7V9C - chains J and G of the 18 polymer chains in the assembly; structure by electron microscopy, 4.50 A resolution (low resolution: residue-level contacts below are approximate; hydrogen-bond / salt-bridge calls are withheld).

== Chain J ==
Molecule: 275-nt DNA strand
Organism: Homo sapiens
Sequence (275 nucleotides; numbered 1 to 275; the number before each row is that of its first residue):
     1 AACCCTAACC CTAACCCTAA CCCTAACCCT AACCCTAACC CTAACCCTAA CCCTAACCCT
    61 AACCCTAACC CTAACCCTAA CCCTAACCCT AACCCTAACC CTAACCCTAA CCCTAACCCT
   121 AACCCTAACC CTAACCCTAA CCCTAACCCT AACCCTAACC CTAACCCTAA CCCTAACCCT
   181 AACCCTAACC CTAACCCTAA CCCTAACCCT AACCCTAACC CTAACCCTAA CCCTAACCCT
   241 AACCCTAACC CTAACCCTAA CCCTAACCCT AACCC
Disordered / not traced: 1-2

== Chain G ==
Molecule: Histone H2A type 1-B/E
Organism: Homo sapiens
UniProt: P04908 (H2A1B_HUMAN); residues 0-129 here correspond to UniProt positions 1-130 (UniProt number = residue number + 1)
Amino-acid sequence (130 residues; each row starts with the number of its first residue; numbering starts at 0):
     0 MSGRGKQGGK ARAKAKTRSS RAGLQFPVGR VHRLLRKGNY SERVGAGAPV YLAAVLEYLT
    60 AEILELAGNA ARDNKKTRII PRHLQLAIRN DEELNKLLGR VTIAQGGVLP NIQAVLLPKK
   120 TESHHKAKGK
Disordered / not traced: 0-13, 119-129
Swiss-Prot annotation at these positions:
  - modified residue: Ser1 (N-acetylserine), Arg3 (Citrulline), Lys5 (N6-(2-hydroxyisobutyryl)lysine), Lys9 (N6-(2-hydroxyisobutyryl)lysine), Lys13 (N6-(beta-hydroxybutyryl)lysine), Lys36 (N6-(2-hydroxyisobutyryl)lysine), Lys74 (N6-(2-hydroxyisobutyryl)lysine), Lys75 (N6-(2-hydroxyisobutyryl)lysine), Lys95 (N6-(2-hydroxyisobutyryl)lysine), Gln104 (N5-methylglutamine), Lys118 (N6-(2-hydroxyisobutyryl)lysine), Lys119 (N6-crotonyllysine), Thr120 (Phosphothreonine), Lys125 (N6-crotonyllysine)
  - cross-link (Glycyl lysine isopeptide (Lys-Gly)): Lys13 (interchain with G-Cter in ubiquitin), Lys15 (interchain with G-Cter in ubiquitin), Lys119 (interchain with G-Cter in ubiquitin)

== How chain J and chain G interact ==
Pairs across the interface (13; chain J residue first):
  DC17(J) - Arg77(G)
  DT18(J) - Arg77(G)
  DC27(J) - Gly28(G)
  DC27(J) - Arg29(G)
  DC27(J) - Arg32(G)
  DC28(J) - Lys15(G)
  DC28(J) - Thr16(G)
  DC28(J) - Arg17(G)
  DC28(J) - Arg20(G)
  DC28(J) - Val27(G)
  DC28(J) - Gly28(G)
  DC29(J) - Arg20(G)
  DC35(J) - Arg42(G)
Interface residues without a listed pair, chain J (7 interface residues in all): DA26

== Overview ==
7 residues of chain J and 10 residues of chain G are in contact.
Chain J is a 275-nt DNA strand and chain G is Histone H2A type 1-B/E, both from Homo sapiens; the structure,
Telomeric Dinucleosome in open state, was determined by electron microscopy, deposited together with 7V90,
7V96, 7V9J, 7V9K, 7V9S and 7VA4.
